Entry 7XG0 (electron microscopy, 2.60 A resolution); this record covers chains C and K of the 11 polymer chains in the assembly.

Chain C:
Protein: Csf2
Organism: Pseudomonas aeruginosa
Sequence (348 residues; each row starts with the number of its first residue):
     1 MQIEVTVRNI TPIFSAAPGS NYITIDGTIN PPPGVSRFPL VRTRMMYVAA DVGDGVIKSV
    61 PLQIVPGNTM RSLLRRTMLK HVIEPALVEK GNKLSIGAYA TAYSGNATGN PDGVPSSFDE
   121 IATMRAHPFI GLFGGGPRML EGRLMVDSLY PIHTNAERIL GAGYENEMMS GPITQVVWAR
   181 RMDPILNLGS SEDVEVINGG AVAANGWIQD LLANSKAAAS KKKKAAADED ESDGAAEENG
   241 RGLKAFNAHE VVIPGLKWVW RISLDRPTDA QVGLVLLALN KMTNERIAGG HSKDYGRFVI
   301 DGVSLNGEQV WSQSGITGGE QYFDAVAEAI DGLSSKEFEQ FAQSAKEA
Unresolved in the structure: 224-238, 345-348

Chain K:
Molecule: TS
Sequence (54 nucleotides; numbered 1 to 54; the number before each row is that of its first residue):
     1 CTGCCGCACT TGCTCATCAA GCCTTCCTTC AGGTGTTGCT CCAGAAAGGG TGTT
Unresolved in the structure: 1-14, 54

Chain C / chain K interface:
Pairs across the interface - 18 pairs, chain C then chain K:
  Tyr22(C) - DC39(K)  phosphate contact
  Ser36(C) - DT37(K)  base contact
  Ser36(C) - DG38(K)  base contact
  Arg37(C) - DG38(K)  sugar contact
  Phe38(C) - DT37(K)  base contact
  Phe38(C) - DG38(K)  sugar contact
  Pro39(C) - DG38(K)  phosphate contact
  Pro39(C) - DC39(K)  sugar contact
  Arg241(C) - DG38(K)  salt bridge to the phosphate
  Arg241(C) - DC39(K)  hydrogen bond to the base
  Arg241(C) - DT40(K)  sugar contact
  Lys244(C) - DT37(K)  sugar contact
  Lys244(C) - DG38(K)  phosphate contact
  Ala245(C) - DT37(K)  phosphate contact
  Ala245(C) - DG38(K)  phosphate contact
  Phe246(C) - DT37(K)  hydrogen bond to the phosphate
  Phe246(C) - DG38(K)  hydrogen bond to the phosphate
  Asn247(C) - DC39(K)  hydrogen bond to the base
Interface residues without a listed pair, chain C (11 interface residues in all): Arg181

Overview:
11 residues of chain C and 4 residues of chain K are in contact, with 4 hydrogen bonds and 1 salt bridge.
Polar pairs include Arg241(C)-DC39(K), Asn247(C)-DC39(K) and Phe246(C)-DT37(K).
Chain C is Csf2 (Pseudomonas aeruginosa) and chain K is TS; the structure, CryoEM structure of type IV-A
Csf-crRNA-dsDNA ternary complex, was determined by electron microscopy together with 7XF1, 7XFZ, 7XG1, 7XG2,
7XG3 and 7XG4 from the same study.
